8EN4 - chains B and A of the 4 polymer chains in the assembly; structure by X-ray diffraction, 2.30 A resolution.

== Chain B (and A) ==
Protein: VP1
Notes: chain A of this document is another copy of the same molecule, construct and numbering; everything in this record applies to it too
Reference sequence: K4LM89 (K4LM89_9CALI); residue numbers follow UniProt; this construct covers 224-531
Sequence (308 residues; numbered 224 to 531; the number before each row is that of its first residue):
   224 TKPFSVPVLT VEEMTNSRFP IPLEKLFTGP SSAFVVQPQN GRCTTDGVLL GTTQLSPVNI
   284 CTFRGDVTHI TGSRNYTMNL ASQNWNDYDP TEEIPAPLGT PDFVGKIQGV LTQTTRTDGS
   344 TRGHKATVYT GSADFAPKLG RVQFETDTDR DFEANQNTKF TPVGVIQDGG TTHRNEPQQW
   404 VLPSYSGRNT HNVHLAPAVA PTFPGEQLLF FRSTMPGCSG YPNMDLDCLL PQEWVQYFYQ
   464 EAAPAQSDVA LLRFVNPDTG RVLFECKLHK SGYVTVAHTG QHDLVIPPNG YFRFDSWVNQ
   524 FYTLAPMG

== Interface between chain B and chain A ==
Residue-residue contacts (79; chain B residue first):
  P230(B) - Q463(A)
  V231(B) - Q463(A)  hydrogen bond (backbone-side chain)
  L232(B) - L278(A)  hydrophobic
  L232(B) - Q463(A)
  E235(B) - Q306(A)  hydrogen bond (backbone-side chain)
  E235(B) - N307(A)  hydrogen bond
  E236(B) - L278(A)
  T238(B) - P280(A)
  T238(B) - V281(A)
  P243(B) - V281(A)
  I244(B) - V281(A)
  I244(B) - K382(A)
  P245(B) - V281(A)
  P245(B) - N282(A)
  P245(B) - R287(A)
  P280(B) - T238(A)
  P280(B) - P280(A)  hydrophobic
  P280(B) - E456(A)
  V281(B) - T238(A)
  V281(B) - P243(A)
  V281(B) - I244(A)
  V281(B) - P245(A)
  V281(B) - V281(A)  hydrophobic
  N282(B) - P245(A)
  R287(B) - P245(A)
  Q306(B) - E235(A)
  N307(B) - E235(A)  hydrogen bond
  V333(B) - V333(A)  hydrophobic
  V333(B) - V386(A)  hydrophobic
  T335(B) - V386(A)
  T335(B) - P439(A)
  T335(B) - G440(A)
  T335(B) - C441(A)
  Q336(B) - G440(A)
  T337(B) - M447(A)
  D341(B) - R397(A)
  D341(B) - Y444(A)
  G342(B) - G443(A)
  G342(B) - Y444(A)
  S343(B) - G443(A)
  S343(B) - Y444(A)
  T344(B) - G440(A)
  T344(B) - C441(A)
  T344(B) - S442(A)  hydrogen bond (side chain-backbone)
  T344(B) - G443(A)  hydrogen bond (backbone-backbone)
  T344(B) - P445(A)
  T344(B) - M447(A)
  R345(B) - G440(A)
  R345(B) - C441(A)
  G346(B) - C441(A)  hydrogen bond (backbone-backbone)
  K382(B) - I244(A)
  K382(B) - P439(A)
  V386(B) - V333(A)  hydrophobic
  V386(B) - T335(A)
  P439(B) - T335(A)
  P439(B) - K382(A)
  G440(B) - T335(A)
  G440(B) - T344(A)
  G440(B) - R345(A)
  C441(B) - T344(A)
  C441(B) - R345(A)
  C441(B) - G346(A)  hydrogen bond (backbone-backbone)
  S442(B) - T344(A)  hydrogen bond (backbone-side chain)
  G443(B) - G342(A)
  G443(B) - S343(A)
  G443(B) - T344(A)  hydrogen bond (backbone-backbone)
  Y444(B) - D341(A)  hydrogen bond
  Y444(B) - G342(A)
  Y444(B) - S343(A)
  P445(B) - T344(A)
  M447(B) - T337(A)
  M447(B) - T344(A)
  E456(B) - P280(A)
  E456(B) - Q459(A)  hydrogen bond
  Q459(B) - E456(A)  hydrogen bond
  Y462(B) - E236(A)
  Q463(B) - P230(A)
  Q463(B) - V231(A)  hydrogen bond (side chain-backbone)
  Q463(B) - L232(A)
Interface residues without a listed pair, chain B (43 interface residues in all): L278, S279, T384, P385
Interface residues without a listed pair, chain A (46 interface residues in all): S279, Q336, K348, T384, P385, H396, Y462

== In short ==
The interface between chain B and chain A involves 43 residues on one side and 46 on the other; the contacts
include 14 hydrogen bonds. Polar contacts include V231(B)-Q463(A), E235(B)-Q306(A) and E235(B)-N307(A).
Chain B and chain A are both VP1; the structure, Structure of GII.4 norovirus in complex with Nanobody 53, was
determined by X-ray diffraction (same publication as 8EMY, 8EMZ, 8EN0, 8EN1, 8EN2, 8EN3, 8EN5 and 8EN6).
